6HR8 - chains A and C of the 4 polymer chains in the assembly; structure by X-ray diffraction, 2.90 A resolution.

Chain A:
Name: HMG-CoA reductase
Organism: Methanothermococcus thermolithotrophicus DSM 2095
Notes: EC 1.1.1.34
Sequence (427 residues; row label = number of the first residue in the row; numbers below 1 keep their minus sign (Met-20 is residue -20)):
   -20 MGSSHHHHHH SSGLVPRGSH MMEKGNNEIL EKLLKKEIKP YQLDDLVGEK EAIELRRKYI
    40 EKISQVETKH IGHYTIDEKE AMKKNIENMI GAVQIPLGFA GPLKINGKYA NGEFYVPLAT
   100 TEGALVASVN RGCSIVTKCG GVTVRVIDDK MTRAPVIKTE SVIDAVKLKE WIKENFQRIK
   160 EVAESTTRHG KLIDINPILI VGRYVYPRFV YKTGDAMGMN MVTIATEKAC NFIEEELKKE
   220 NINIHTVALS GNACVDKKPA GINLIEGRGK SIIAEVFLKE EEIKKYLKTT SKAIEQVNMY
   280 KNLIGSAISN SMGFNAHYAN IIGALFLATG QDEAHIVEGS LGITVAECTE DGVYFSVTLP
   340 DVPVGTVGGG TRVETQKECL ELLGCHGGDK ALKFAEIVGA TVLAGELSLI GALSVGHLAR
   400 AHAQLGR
Not modelled in the structure: -20 to 4, 402-406
Modified positions: Cys233 (S-hydroxycysteine; CSO)
Ligand contacts: NADP (NAP; NADP nicotinamide-adenine-dinucleotide phosphate): Lys63, Thr166, Arg167, His168, Thr192, Gly193, Asp194, Ala195, Met196, Gly197, Met198, Asn199, Met200, Val346, Gly347, Gly348, Gly367
From the paper describing this entry:
  - binding site for NADP: Thr166, Arg167, His168, Asp194, Val346
  - specificity-determining residues: Thr166, Arg167, His168

Chain C:
Name: HMG-CoA reductase
Organism: Methanothermococcus thermolithotrophicus DSM 2095
Notes: EC 1.1.1.34
Sequence (427 residues; each row starts with the number of its first residue; numbers below 1 keep their minus sign (Met-20 is residue -20)):
   -20 MGSSHHHHHH SSGLVPRGSH MMEKGNNEIL EKLLKKEIKP YQLDDLVGEK EAIELRRKYI
    40 EKISQVETKH IGHYTIDEKE AMKKNIENMI GAVQIPLGFA GPLKINGKYA NGEFYVPLAT
   100 TEGALVASVN RGCSIVTKCG GVTVRVIDDK MTRAPVIKTE SVIDAVKLKE WIKENFQRIK
   160 EVAESTTRHG KLIDINPILI VGRYVYPRFV YKTGDAMGMN MVTIATEKAC NFIEEELKKE
   220 NINIHTVALS GNACVDKKPA GINLIEGRGK SIIAEVFLKE EEIKKYLKTT SKAIEQVNMY
   280 KNLIGSAISN SMGFNAHYAN IIGALFLATG QDEAHIVEGS LGITVAECTE DGVYFSVTLP
   340 DVPVGTVGGG TRVETQKECL ELLGCHGGDK ALKFAEIVGA TVLAGELSLI GALSVGHLAR
   400 AHAQLGR
Not modelled in the structure: -20 to 5, 402-406
Ligand contacts: NADP (NAP; NADP nicotinamide-adenine-dinucleotide phosphate): Lys63, Thr165, Thr166, Arg167, His168, Gly169, Thr192, Gly193, Asp194, Ala195, Met196, Gly197, Met198, Asn199, Met200, Val346, Gly347, Gly348, Gly367
From the paper describing this entry:
  - catalytic residues: Glu101, Lys236 (proposed by the authors, not directly observed)
  - catalytic residues: His401 (by similarity / conservation)

Chain A / chain C interface:
Pairs across the interface (54):
  Thr122(A) - Ile142(C)
  Arg124(A) - Ile142(C)
  Ile126(A) - Val141(C)  hydrophobic
  Ile126(A) - Val145(C)  hydrophobic
  Lys137(A) - Glu326(C)  salt bridge
  Glu139(A) - Phe256(C)
  Ser140(A) - Glu254(C)  hydrogen bond
  Val141(A) - Ile126(C)  hydrophobic
  Val141(A) - Ile252(C)  hydrophobic
  Val141(A) - Glu254(C)  hydrogen bond (backbone-side chain)
  Ile142(A) - Thr122(C)
  Ile142(A) - Arg124(C)
  Val145(A) - Ile126(C)  hydrophobic
  Lys148(A) - Ile126(C)
  Asn175(A) - Asn175(C)
  Pro176(A) - Glu245(C)
  Leu178(A) - Ile244(C)
  Ile179(A) - Ile126(C)  hydrophobic
  Ile179(A) - Ile252(C)  hydrophobic
  Ile179(A) - Thr337(C)
  Val180(A) - Val324(C)  hydrophobic
  Val180(A) - Thr337(C)
  Gly181(A) - Ile252(C)
  Gly181(A) - Tyr333(C)
  Gly181(A) - Ser335(C)
  Gly181(A) - Thr337(C)  hydrogen bond (backbone-side chain)
  Arg182(A) - Phe256(C)
  Arg182(A) - Glu326(C)  salt bridge
  Arg182(A) - Tyr333(C)  hydrogen bond (backbone-side chain)
  Tyr183(A) - Glu326(C)  hydrogen bond
  Ile241(A) - Ile244(C)  hydrophobic
  Ile244(A) - Leu178(C)
  Ile244(A) - Ile241(C)
  Glu245(A) - Pro176(C)
  Glu245(A) - Glu245(C)
  Ile252(A) - Val141(C)  hydrophobic
  Ile252(A) - Ile179(C)  hydrophobic
  Ile252(A) - Gly181(C)
  Glu254(A) - Ser140(C)  hydrogen bond
  Glu254(A) - Val141(C)  hydrogen bond (side chain-backbone)
  Phe256(A) - Glu139(C)
  Phe256(A) - Arg182(C)
  Asn289(A) - Asn289(C)  hydrogen bond
  Val324(A) - Val180(C)  hydrophobic
  Glu326(A) - Lys137(C)  salt bridge
  Glu326(A) - Arg182(C)  salt bridge
  Glu326(A) - Tyr183(C)  hydrogen bond
  Thr328(A) - Arg182(C)
  Tyr333(A) - Gly181(C)
  Tyr333(A) - Arg182(C)  hydrogen bond (side chain-backbone)
  Ser335(A) - Gly181(C)
  Thr337(A) - Ile179(C)
  Thr337(A) - Val180(C)
  Thr337(A) - Gly181(C)  hydrogen bond (side chain-backbone)
Interface residues without a listed pair, chain A (33 interface residues in all): Gly240, Ile322
Interface residues without a listed pair, chain C (34 interface residues in all): Asp127, Lys148, Gly240, Ile322, Thr328

In short:
33 residues of chain A and 34 residues of chain C are in contact, with 11 hydrogen bonds and 4 salt bridges.
Polar pairs include Lys137(A)-Glu326(C), Arg182(A)-Glu326(C) and Glu326(A)-Lys137(C). Ligands of chain A:
NADP. From the paper: catalytic residues Glu101(C), Lys236(C) and His401(C); a binding site for NADP at
Thr166(A), Arg167(A) and His168(A) among others.
Chain A is HMG-CoA reductase and chain C is HMG-CoA reductase, both from Methanothermococcus
thermolithotrophicus DSM 2095; the structure, HMG-CoA reductase from Methanothermococcus thermolithotrophicus
in complex with NADPH at 2.9 A resolution, was determined by X-ray diffraction together with 6HR7 from the
same study.
